Entry 1LUA (X-ray diffraction, 1.90 A resolution); this record covers chains A and B of the 3 polymer chains in the assembly.

== Chain A (and B) ==
Molecule: Methylene Tetrahydromethanopterin Dehydrogenase
Organism: Methylobacterium extorquens
Notes: EC 1.5.1.5; chain B of this document is another copy of the same molecule, construct and numbering; everything in this record applies to it too
UniProt: P55818 (MTDA_METEX); residues 2-288 here correspond to UniProt positions 1-287 (UniProt number = residue number - 1)
Amino-acid sequence (287 residues; each row starts with the number of its first residue):
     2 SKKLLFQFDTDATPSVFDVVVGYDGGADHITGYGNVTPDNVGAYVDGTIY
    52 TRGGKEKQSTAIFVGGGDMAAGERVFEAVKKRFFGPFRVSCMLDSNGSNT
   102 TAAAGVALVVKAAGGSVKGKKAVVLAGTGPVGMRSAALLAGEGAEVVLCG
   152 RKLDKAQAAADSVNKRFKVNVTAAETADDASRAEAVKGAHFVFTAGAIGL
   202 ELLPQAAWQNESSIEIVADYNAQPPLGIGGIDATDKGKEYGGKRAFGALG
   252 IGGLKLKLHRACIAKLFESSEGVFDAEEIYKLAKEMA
Small-molecule neighbours: NADP (NAP; NADP nicotinamide-adenine-dinucleotide phosphate): F18, N97, G98, T102, A127, T129, G130, P131, V132, G133, G151, R152, K156, R183, A196, G197, A198, I199, L201, L203, Y221, N222, K256

== How chain A and chain B interact ==
Pairs across the interface (26; chain A residue first):
  L5(A) - V21(B)  hydrophobic
  L5(A) - Y24(B)  hydrophobic
  F7(A) - V17(B)  hydrophobic
  F7(A) - V20(B)  hydrophobic
  F7(A) - V21(B)  hydrophobic
  H30(A) - Y24(B)
  H30(A) - D29(B)  hydrogen bond (side chain-backbone)
  H30(A) - H30(B)
  T32(A) - V20(B)
  Y34(A) - T14(B)
  Y34(A) - P15(B)  hydrogen bond (side chain-backbone)
  Y34(A) - S16(B)
  Y34(A) - V17(B)
  Y45(A) - T14(B)  hydrogen bond
  Y45(A) - V17(B)
  G48(A) - V17(B)
  G48(A) - F18(B)
  G48(A) - V21(B)
  T49(A) - V17(B)
  T52(A) - F18(B)
  T52(A) - V21(B)
  T52(A) - V22(B)
  T52(A) - L257(B)
  T52(A) - R261(B)  hydrogen bond (backbone-side chain)
  R53(A) - V21(B)
  R53(A) - D25(B)  salt bridge
Other interface residues (no listed pair), chain A (13 interface residues in all): S2, Y51, E57

== Overview ==
Chain A and chain B form an interface of 13 and 14 residues respectively, with 4 hydrogen bonds and 1 salt
bridge. Among the polar pairs are R53(A)-D25(B), H30(A)-D29(B) and Y34(A)-P15(B). Chain A binds NADP.
Both chains are Methylene Tetrahydromethanopterin Dehydrogenase (Methylobacterium extorquens). Entry 1LUA
(Structure of methylene-tetrahydromethanopterin dehydrogenase from Methylobacterium extorquens AM1 complexed
with NADP) was determined by X-ray diffraction together with 1LU9 from the same study.
